1Z7S - chains 1 and 4 of the 4 polymer chains in the assembly; structure by X-ray diffraction, 3.20 A resolution.

== Chain 1 ==
Name: Human COXSACKIEVIRUS A21
Source organism: Human coxsackievirus A21
Notes: fragment: Viral Protein 1
UniProt: Q71LY2 (Q71LY2_9ENTO); residues 1-298 here correspond to UniProt positions 582-879 (UniProt number = residue number + 581)
Sequence (298 residues; numbered 1 to 298; the number before each row is that of its first residue):
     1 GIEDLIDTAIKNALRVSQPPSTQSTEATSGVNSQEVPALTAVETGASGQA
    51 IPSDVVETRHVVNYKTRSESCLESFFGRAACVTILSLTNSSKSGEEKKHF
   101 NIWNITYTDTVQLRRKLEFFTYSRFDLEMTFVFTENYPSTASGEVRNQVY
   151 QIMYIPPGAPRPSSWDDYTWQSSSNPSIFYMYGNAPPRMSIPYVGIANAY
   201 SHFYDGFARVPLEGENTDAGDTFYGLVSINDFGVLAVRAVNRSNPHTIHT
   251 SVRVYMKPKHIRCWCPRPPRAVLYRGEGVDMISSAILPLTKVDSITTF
Not modelled in the structure: 1-15
Metal / ion sites: Ca2+: Ser21, Ser24

== Chain 4 ==
Name: Human coxsackievirus A21
Source organism: Human coxsackievirus A21
Notes: fragment: Viral Protein 4
UniProt: Q71LY2 (Q71LY2_9ENTO); residue numbers follow UniProt; this construct covers 2-69
Sequence (68 residues; numbered 2 to 69; the number before each row is that of its first residue):
     2 GAQVSTQKTGAHENQNVAANGSTINYTTINYYKDSASNSATRQDLSQDPS
    52 KFTEPVKDLMLKTAPALN

== Interface between chain 1 and chain 4 ==
Residue-residue contacts (47):
  Val16(1) - Thr7(4)
  Val16(1) - Ala19(4)
  Val16(1) - Ala20(4)  hydrophobic
  Gln18(1) - Asn17(4)
  Gln18(1) - Val18(4)
  Gln18(1) - Ala19(4)
  Pro20(1) - Leu46(4)
  Glu35(1) - Thr64(4)
  Val36(1) - Lys63(4)
  Val36(1) - Thr64(4)
  Pro37(1) - Lys63(4)
  Thr40(1) - Ala67(4)
  Ala41(1) - Ala67(4)
  Ala41(1) - Leu68(4)  hydrophobic
  Ala46(1) - Thr54(4)
  Ala46(1) - Glu55(4)
  Ala46(1) - Met61(4)  hydrophobic
  Ser47(1) - Thr54(4)  hydrogen bond (backbone-backbone)
  Gln49(1) - Thr54(4)  hydrogen bond (side chain-backbone)
  Gln49(1) - Glu55(4)
  Gln49(1) - Lys63(4)
  Ile51(1) - Lys63(4)
  Asp54(1) - Lys63(4)  salt bridge
  Tyr64(1) - Asn17(4)
  Thr66(1) - Lys9(4)
  Thr66(1) - Leu46(4)
  Arg67(1) - Gln48(4)  hydrogen bond
  Ser68(1) - Lys9(4)
  Ser68(1) - Gln44(4)  hydrogen bond (backbone-side chain)
  Ser68(1) - Leu46(4)
  Cys71(1) - Gln44(4)
  Cys71(1) - Asp45(4)
  Glu73(1) - Ala41(4)
  Glu73(1) - Thr42(4)  hydrogen bond
  Asp126(1) - Ala37(4)
  Ser190(1) - Ala37(4)
  Ser190(1) - Ser38(4)
  Pro192(1) - Ala37(4)  hydrophobic
  Lys259(1) - Ala37(4)  hydrogen bond (side chain-backbone)
  Lys259(1) - Ser38(4)
  Lys259(1) - Asn39(4)  hydrogen bond (side chain-backbone)
  His260(1) - Ser36(4)
  His260(1) - Ala37(4)
  His260(1) - Asn39(4)  hydrogen bond (side chain-backbone)
  His260(1) - Ser40(4)  hydrogen bond (side chain-backbone)
  His260(1) - Thr42(4)
  Pro266(1) - Phe53(4)  hydrophobic
Other interface residues (no listed pair), chain 1 (31 interface residues in all): Ser17, Pro19, Gln34, Thr44, Ala50, Ile191

== Summary ==
31 residues of chain 1 and 25 residues of chain 4 are in contact; the contacts include 9 hydrogen bonds and 1
salt bridge. Among the polar pairs are Asp54(1)-Lys63(4), Gln49(1)-Thr54(4) and Arg67(1)-Gln48(4). The Ca2+
site is built by Ser21(1) and Ser24(1).
Chain 1 is Human COXSACKIEVIRUS A21 and chain 4 is Human coxsackievirus A21, both from Human coxsackievirus
A21; the structure, The crystal structure of coxsackievirus A21, was determined by X-ray diffraction together
with 1Z7Z from the same study.
